PDB entry 2OK6 | X-ray diffraction, 1.45 A resolution | chains H and B of the 4 polymer chains in the assembly

# Chain H
Name: Aromatic amine dehydrogenase, small subunit
From: Alcaligenes faecalis
Notes: EC 1.4.99.4; fragment: (Residues: 48-182)
UniProtKB: Q0VKG6 (Q0VKG6_ALCFA); numbering as in UniProt (aligned over 48-182)
Sequence (136 residues; each row starts with the number of its first residue):
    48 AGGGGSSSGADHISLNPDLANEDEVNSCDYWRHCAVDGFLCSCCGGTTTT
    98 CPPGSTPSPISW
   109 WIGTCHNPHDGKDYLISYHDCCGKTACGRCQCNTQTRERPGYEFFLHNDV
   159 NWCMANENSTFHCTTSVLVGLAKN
Not modelled in the structure: 48-60, 181-182
Sequence notes: modified residue (109)
Modified positions: Trp-109 ((S)-2-amino-3-(6,7-dihydro-6-imino-7-oxo-1H-indol-3-yl)propanoic acid; TQQ)
Disulfides: Cys-75/Cys-140, Cys-81/Cys-113, Cys-88/Cys-171, Cys-90/Cys-138, Cys-91/Cys-135, Cys-98/Cys-129, Cys-130/Cys-161
Small-molecule neighbours: benzoic acid (BEZ): Asp-84, Trp-109, Trp-109, Asn-156, Asp-157, Val-158, Asn-159, Phe-169

# Chain B
Name: Aromatic amine dehydrogenase, large subunit
From: Alcaligenes faecalis
Notes: EC 1.4.99.4; fragment: (Residues: 73-433)
UniProtKB: Q0VKG7 (Q0VKG7_ALCFA); residues 73-432 here correspond to UniProt positions 5-364 (UniProt number = residue number - 68)
Sequence (361 residues; numbered 73 to 433; the number before each row is that of its first residue):
    73 REVLTGGHSVSAPQENRIYVMDSVFMHLTESRVHVYDYTNGKFLGMVPTA
   123 FNGHVQVSNDGKKIYTMTTYHERITRGKRSDVVEVWDADKLTFEKEISLP
   173 PKRVQGLNYDGLFRQTTDGKFIVLQNASPATSIGIVDVAKGDYVEDVTAA
   223 AGCWSVIPQPNRPRSFMTICGDGGLLTINLGEDGKVASQSRSKQMFSVKD
   273 DPIFIAPALDKDKAHFVSYYGNVYSADFSGDEVKVDGPWSLLNDEDKAKN
   323 WVPGGYNLVGLHRASGRMYVFMHPDGKEGTHKFPAAEIWVMDTKTKQRVA
   373 RIPGRDALSMTIDQQRNLMLTLDGGNVNVYDISQPEPKLLRTIEGAAEAS
   423 LQVQFHPVGGT
Not modelled in the structure: 73
Sequence notes: insertion (433)
Disulfides: Cys-225/Cys-242
Small-molecule neighbours: benzoic acid (BEZ): Phe-97, Leu-100, Phe-123, Asn-124, Gln-177, Gly-178, Leu-179

# Interface between chain H and chain B
Residue-residue contacts - 45 pairs, chain H then chain B:
  Leu-62(H) / Glu-74(B)
  Arg-79(H) / Glu-74(B)  salt bridge
  Cys-90(H) / Phe-115(B)
  Cys-91(H) / Phe-115(B)
  Gly-92(H) / Phe-115(B)
  Gly-92(H) / Leu-116(B)
  Thr-96(H) / Glu-74(B)
  Thr-96(H) / Val-75(B)
  Thr-96(H) / Leu-76(B)
  Thr-96(H) / Thr-77(B)  hydrogen bond (backbone-backbone)
  Thr-97(H) / Leu-76(B)
  Thr-97(H) / Thr-77(B)
  Thr-97(H) / His-80(B)
  Cys-98(H) / Leu-76(B)
  Cys-98(H) / Thr-77(B)  hydrogen bond (backbone-backbone)
  Pro-100(H) / His-80(B)
  Pro-100(H) / Ser-81(B)
  Pro-100(H) / Val-82(B)
  Pro-100(H) / Leu-116(B)
  Pro-100(H) / Lys-162(B)
  Gly-101(H) / Lys-162(B)  hydrogen bond (backbone-backbone)
  Gly-101(H) / Leu-163(B)
  Gly-101(H) / Thr-164(B)
  Pro-104(H) / Leu-76(B)  hydrophobic
  Pro-104(H) / Thr-77(B)
  Pro-104(H) / Gly-78(B)
  His-127(H) / Leu-76(B)
  Asp-128(H) / Leu-76(B)
  Lys-132(H) / Met-118(B)  hydrogen bond (side chain-backbone)
  Lys-132(H) / Leu-163(B)  hydrogen bond (side chain-backbone)
  Thr-133(H) / Glu-102(B)
  Thr-133(H) / Arg-104(B)
  Thr-133(H) / Met-118(B)
  Thr-133(H) / Pro-120(B)
  Ala-134(H) / Arg-104(B)  hydrogen bond (backbone-side chain)
  Ala-134(H) / Met-118(B)
  Arg-137(H) / His-106(B)
  Arg-137(H) / Tyr-108(B)  hydrogen bond
  Arg-137(H) / Phe-115(B)
  Arg-137(H) / Gly-417(B)  hydrogen bond (side chain-backbone)
  Arg-137(H) / Ala-418(B)
  His-170(H) / Met-118(B)
  Thr-173(H) / Leu-76(B)
  Val-175(H) / Glu-74(B)
  Leu-176(H) / Glu-74(B)  hydrogen bond (backbone-side chain)
Also at the interface, not in a pair above, chain H (26 interface residues in all): Pro-64, Ser-102, Cys-129, Cys-135, Ser-174
Also at the interface, not in a pair above, chain B (24 interface residues in all): Gly-117, Trp-158, Asp-161

# In short
26 residues of chain H and 24 residues of chain B are in contact, with 9 hydrogen bonds and 1 salt bridge.
Polar pairs include Arg-79(H)/Glu-74(B), Lys-132(H)/Met-118(B) and Lys-132(H)/Leu-163(B). Chain H binds
benzoic acid. Chain B binds benzoic acid.
Chain H is Aromatic amine dehydrogenase, small subunit and chain B is Aromatic amine dehydrogenase, large
subunit, both from Alcaligenes faecalis; the structure, Crystal structure of aromatic amine dehydrogenase
TTQ-formamide adduct oxidized with ferricyanide, was determined by X-ray diffraction together with 2I0R, 2I0S,
2I0T, 2OIZ, 2OJY and 2OK4 from the same study.
